Entry 5LMB (X-ray diffraction, 1.95 A resolution); this record covers chain A.

Chain A:
Name: Tyrosine-protein kinase SYK
Source organism: Homo sapiens
Notes: EC 2.7.10.2
Reference sequence: P43405 (KSYK_HUMAN); numbering as in UniProt (aligned over 360-635)
Sequence (277 residues; each row starts with the number of its first residue):
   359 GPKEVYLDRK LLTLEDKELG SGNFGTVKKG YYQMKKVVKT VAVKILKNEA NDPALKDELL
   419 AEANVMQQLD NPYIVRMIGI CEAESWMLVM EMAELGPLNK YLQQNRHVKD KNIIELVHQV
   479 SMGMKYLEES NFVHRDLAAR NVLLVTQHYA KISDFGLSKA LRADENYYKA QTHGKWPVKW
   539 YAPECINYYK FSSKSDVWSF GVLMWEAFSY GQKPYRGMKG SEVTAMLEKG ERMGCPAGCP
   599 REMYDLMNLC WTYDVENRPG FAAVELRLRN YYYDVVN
Not modelled in the structure: 359-363, 405-410, 635
Sequence notes: expression tag (359)
Modified / non-standard residues: Tyr525 (O-phosphotyrosine; PTR)
Small-molecule neighbours: 6ZF (7-[6-(dimethylamino)pyridin-3-yl]-N-[[(3S)-piperidin-3-yl]methyl]pyrido[3,4-b]pyrazin-5-amine): Leu377, Gly378, Val385, Ala400, Val433, Met448, Glu449, Met450, Ala451, Glu452, Leu453, Gly454, Pro455, Arg498, Asn499, Leu501, Ser511, Asp512

In short:
Ligands of chain A: compound 6ZF.
Chain A is Tyrosine-protein kinase SYK (Homo sapiens); the structure, Human spleen tyrosine kinase kinase
domain in complex with azanaphthyridine inhibitor, was determined by X-ray diffraction together with 5LMA from
the same study.
